9E5W - chains A and B; structure by X-ray diffraction, 1.52 A resolution.

# Chain A (and B)
Molecule: Bifunctional protein PutA
From: Sinorhizobium meliloti
Notes: EC 1.5.5.2, 1.2.1.88; chain B of this document is another copy of the same molecule, construct and numbering; everything in this record applies to it too
UniProt: Q92SD7 (Q92SD7_RHIME); residue numbers follow UniProt; this construct covers 1-1233
Chain sequence (1235 residues; numbered -1 to 1233; the number before each row is that of its first residue; numbers below 1 keep their minus sign (Ser-1 is residue -1)):
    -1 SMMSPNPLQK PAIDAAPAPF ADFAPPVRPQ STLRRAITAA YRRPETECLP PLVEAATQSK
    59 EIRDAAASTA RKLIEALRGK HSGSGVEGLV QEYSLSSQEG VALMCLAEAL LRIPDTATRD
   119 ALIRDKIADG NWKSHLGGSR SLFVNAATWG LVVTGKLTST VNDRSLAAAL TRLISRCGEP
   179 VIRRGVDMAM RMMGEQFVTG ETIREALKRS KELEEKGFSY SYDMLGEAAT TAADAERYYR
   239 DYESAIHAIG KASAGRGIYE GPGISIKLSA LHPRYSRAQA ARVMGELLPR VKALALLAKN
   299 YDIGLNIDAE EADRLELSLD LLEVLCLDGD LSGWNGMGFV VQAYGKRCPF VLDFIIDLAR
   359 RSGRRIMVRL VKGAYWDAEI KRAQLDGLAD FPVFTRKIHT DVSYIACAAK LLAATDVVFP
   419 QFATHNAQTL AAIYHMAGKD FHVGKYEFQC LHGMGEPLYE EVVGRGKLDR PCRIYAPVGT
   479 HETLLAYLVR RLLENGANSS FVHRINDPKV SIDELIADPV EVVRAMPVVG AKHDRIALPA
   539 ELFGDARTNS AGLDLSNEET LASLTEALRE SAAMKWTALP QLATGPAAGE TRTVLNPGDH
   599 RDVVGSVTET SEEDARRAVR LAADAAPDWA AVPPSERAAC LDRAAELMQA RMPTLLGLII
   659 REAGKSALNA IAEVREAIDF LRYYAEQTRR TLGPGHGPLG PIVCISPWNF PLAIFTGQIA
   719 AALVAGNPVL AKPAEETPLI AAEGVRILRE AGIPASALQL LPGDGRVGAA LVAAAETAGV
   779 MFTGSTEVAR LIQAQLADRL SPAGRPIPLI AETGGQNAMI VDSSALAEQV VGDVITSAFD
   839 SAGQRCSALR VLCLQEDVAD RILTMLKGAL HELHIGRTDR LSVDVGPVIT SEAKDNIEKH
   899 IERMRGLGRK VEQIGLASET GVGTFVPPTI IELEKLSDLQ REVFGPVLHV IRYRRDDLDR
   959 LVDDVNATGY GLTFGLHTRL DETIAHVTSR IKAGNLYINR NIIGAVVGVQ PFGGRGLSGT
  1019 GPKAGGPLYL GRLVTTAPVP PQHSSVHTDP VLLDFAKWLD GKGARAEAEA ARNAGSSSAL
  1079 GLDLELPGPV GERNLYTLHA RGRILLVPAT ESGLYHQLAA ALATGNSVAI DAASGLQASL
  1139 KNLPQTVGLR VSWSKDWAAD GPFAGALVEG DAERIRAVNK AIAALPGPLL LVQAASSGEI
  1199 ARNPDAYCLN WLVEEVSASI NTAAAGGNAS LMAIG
Unresolved in the structure: -1 to 13, 79-82, 135-136, 1232-1233 (chain B: -1 to 13, 79-82, 436-438, 1223-1233)
Construct notes: expression tag (-1 to 0)
Glycans and other covalent adducts: N-propargylglycine-modified flavin adenine dinucleotide (P5F) linked to Lys265
Small-molecule neighbours:
  - NAD (nicotinamide-adenine-dinucleotide): Ile703, Ser704, Pro705, Trp706, Asn707, Phe708, Ile712, Lys730, Pro731, Ala732, Glu733, Gly761, Asp762, Gly763, Gly766, Ala767, Phe780, Thr781, Gly782, Ser783, Val786, Leu789, Ile790, Glu810, Thr811, Gly812, Gly813, Cys844, Glu940, Phe942, Leu970, Phe1010, Ser1016
  - P5F (N-propargylglycine-modified flavin adenine dinucleotide): Asp306, Ala307, Val338, Gln340, Tyr342, Arg367, Val369, Lys370, Gly371, Ala372, Tyr373, Trp374, Phe392, Thr393, Arg394, Lys395, Thr398, Asp399, Ala421, Thr422, His423, Asn424, Gln447, Cys448, Leu449, Tyr473, Ser497, Ser498, Phe499

# Chain A / chain B interface
Pairs across the interface - 80 pairs, chain A then chain B:
  Ser92(A) with Arg688(B)
  Ser94(A) with Arg688(B)
  Glu97(A) with Arg688(B), salt bridge
  Asn160(A) with Val1044(B)
  Arg162(A) with Ser1042(B); Ser1043(B); Ser1074(B), hydrogen bond (side chain-backbone); Ser1075(B)
  Ser163(A) with Ser1042(B), hydrogen bond (backbone-side chain)
  Ala166(A) with Val1037(B), hydrophobic; His1041(B)
  Thr169(A) with Val1037(B)
  Arg170(A) with Arg688(B); Val1037(B), hydrogen bond (side chain-backbone); Pro1038(B), hydrogen bond (side chain-backbone); Pro1039(B); Gln1040(B)
  Ser173(A) with Gly691(B); Pro692(B); His694(B)
  Arg174(A) with Arg687(B); Arg688(B), hydrogen bond (side chain-backbone); Thr689(B); Leu690(B)
  Arg687(A) with Arg174(B)
  Arg688(A) with Ser92(B); Ser94(B); Glu97(B), salt bridge; Arg170(B); Arg174(B), hydrogen bond (backbone-side chain)
  Thr689(A) with Arg174(B)
  Leu690(A) with Arg174(B)
  Gly691(A) with Ser173(B)
  Pro692(A) with Ser173(B)
  His694(A) with Ser173(B)
  Asp954(A) with Arg1070(B), salt bridge
  Asp957(A) with Leu1051(B); Asp1052(B); Lys1055(B), salt bridge
  Arg958(A) with Lys1055(B)
  Asp961(A) with Lys1055(B), salt bridge
  Asp979(A) with Val1044(B)
  Glu980(A) with Val1044(B); Ser1074(B), hydrogen bond
  Ala983(A) with Val1044(B)
  His984(A) with Leu1051(B)
  Arg988(A) with Pro1048(B); Leu1051(B); Asp1052(B), salt bridge; Lys1055(B)
  Val1037(A) with Ala166(B), hydrophobic; Thr169(B); Arg170(B), hydrogen bond (backbone-side chain)
  Pro1038(A) with Arg170(B), hydrogen bond (backbone-side chain)
  Pro1039(A) with Arg170(B)
  Gln1040(A) with Arg170(B)
  His1041(A) with Ala166(B)
  Ser1042(A) with Arg162(B); Ser163(B), hydrogen bond (side chain-backbone)
  Ser1043(A) with Arg162(B)
  Val1044(A) with Asn160(B); Arg162(B); Asp979(B); Glu980(B); Ala983(B)
  Pro1048(A) with Arg988(B), hydrogen bond (backbone-side chain)
  Leu1051(A) with Asp957(B); His984(B); Arg988(B)
  Asp1052(A) with Arg988(B), salt bridge
  Lys1055(A) with Asp957(B), salt bridge; Asp961(B), salt bridge; Arg988(B)
  Glu1067(A) with Asp954(B)
  Arg1070(A) with Asp954(B)
  Ser1074(A) with Arg138(B); Arg162(B), hydrogen bond (backbone-side chain); Glu980(B), hydrogen bond
  Ser1075(A) with Arg162(B)
  Leu1147(A) with Leu1147(B), hydrophobic
Other interface residues (no listed pair), chain A (48 interface residues in all): Asp532, Asp955, His1045, Thr1046
Other interface residues (no listed pair), chain B (49 interface residues in all): Lys507, Arg958, His1045, Thr1046, Asp1058, Glu1067

# Summary
The interface between chain A and chain B involves 48 residues on one side and 49 on the other; the contacts
include 13 hydrogen bonds and 9 salt bridges. Polar pairs include Glu97(A)-Arg688(B), Asp954(A)-Arg1070(B) and
Asp957(A)-Lys1055(B). Bound to chain A: NAD.
Both chains are Bifunctional protein PutA (Sinorhizobium meliloti). Entry 9E5W (Proline utilization A (PutA)
from Sinorhizobium meliloti inactivated by N-propargylglycine) was determined by X-ray diffraction, deposited
together with 9D7L.
